Entry 4QZZ (X-ray diffraction, 2.90 A resolution); this record covers chains L and M of the 28 polymer chains in the assembly.

# Chain L
Molecule: Proteasome subunit beta type-6
Source organism: Saccharomyces cerevisiae
Notes: EC 3.4.25.1
UniProt: P23724 (PSB6_YEAST); residues 1-222 here correspond to UniProt positions 20-241 (UniProt number = residue number + 19)
Amino-acid sequence (222 residues; row label = number of the first residue in the row):
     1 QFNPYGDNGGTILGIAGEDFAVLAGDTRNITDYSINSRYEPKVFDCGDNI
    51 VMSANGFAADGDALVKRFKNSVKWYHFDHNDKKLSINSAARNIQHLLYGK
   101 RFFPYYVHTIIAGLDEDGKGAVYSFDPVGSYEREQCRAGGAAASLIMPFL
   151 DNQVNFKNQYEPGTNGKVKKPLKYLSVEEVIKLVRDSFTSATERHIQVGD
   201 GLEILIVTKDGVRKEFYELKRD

# Chain M
Molecule: Proteasome subunit beta type-7
Source organism: Saccharomyces cerevisiae
Notes: EC 3.4.25.1
UniProt: P30657 (PSB7_YEAST); residues -12 to 233 here correspond to UniProt positions 21-266 (UniProt number = residue number + 33)
Amino-acid sequence (246 residues; numbered -12 to 233; the number before each row is that of its first residue; numbers below 1 keep their minus sign (Thr-12 is residue -12)):
   -12 TQIANAGASPMVNTQQPIVTGTSVISMKYDNGVIIAADNLGSYGSLLRFN
    38 GVERLIPVGDNTVVGISGDISDMQHIERLLKDLVTENAYDNPLADAEEAL
    88 EPSYIFEYLATVMYQRRSKMNPLWNAIIVAGVQSNGDQFLRYVNLLGVTY
   138 SSPTLATGFGAHMANPLLRKVVDRESDIPKTTVQVAEEAIVNAMRVLYYR
   188 DARSSRNFSLAIIDKNTGLTFKKNLQVENMKWDFAKDIKGYGTQKI
Disordered / not traced: -12 to 0

# Chain L / chain M interface
Residue-residue contacts - 41 pairs, chain L then chain M:
  Gln1(L) - Thr1(M)  hydrogen bond
  Phe2(L) - Thr1(M)
  Phe2(L) - Arg104(M)
  Phe2(L) - Met107(M)
  Phe2(L) - Pro109(M)  hydrophobic
  Phe2(L) - Trp111(M)  hydrophobic
  Phe2(L) - Leu132(M)  hydrophobic
  Asn3(L) - Leu133(M)
  Pro4(L) - Arg104(M)  hydrogen bond (backbone-side chain)
  Pro4(L) - Met107(M)  hydrophobic
  Pro4(L) - Leu133(M)
  Tyr5(L) - Arg104(M)
  Asn8(L) - Val135(M)
  Asn29(L) - Tyr137(M)
  Ser34(L) - His149(M)  hydrogen bond
  Ile35(L) - Arg156(M)  hydrogen bond (backbone-side chain)
  Asn36(L) - Tyr137(M)
  Asn36(L) - Ser139(M)
  Asn36(L) - Arg156(M)
  Ser37(L) - Ser138(M)  hydrogen bond (side chain-backbone)
  Glu40(L) - Arg128(M)  salt bridge
  Glu40(L) - Tyr137(M)
  Glu40(L) - Ser138(M)  hydrogen bond (side chain-backbone)
  Phe57(L) - Arg104(M)
  Phe57(L) - Leu133(M)
  Phe57(L) - Val135(M)  hydrophobic
  Ala59(L) - Tyr101(M)
  Ala59(L) - Leu133(M)
  Ala59(L) - Gly134(M)
  Ala59(L) - Val135(M)
  Asp60(L) - Tyr101(M)  hydrogen bond
  Asp60(L) - Arg104(M)  salt bridge
  Asp62(L) - Thr136(M)  hydrogen bond
  Ala63(L) - Tyr101(M)
  Lys66(L) - Glu94(M)  salt bridge
  Phe103(L) - Arg104(M)
  Phe103(L) - Ser105(M)
  Tyr105(L) - Tyr101(M)
  Glu218(L) - Arg161(M)  salt bridge
  Arg221(L) - Asp160(M)  salt bridge
  Arg221(L) - Arg161(M)
Also at the interface, not in a pair above, chain L (24 interface residues in all): Tyr39, Lys100
Also at the interface, not in a pair above, chain M (22 interface residues in all): Leu142

# In short
The interface between chain L and chain M involves 24 residues on one side and 22 on the other; the contacts
include 8 hydrogen bonds and 5 salt bridges. Among the polar pairs are Glu40(L)-Arg128(M), Asp60(L)-Arg104(M)
and Lys66(L)-Glu94(M).
Chain L is Proteasome subunit beta type-6 and chain M is Proteasome subunit beta type-7, both from
Saccharomyces cerevisiae; the structure, yCP in complex with Omuralide, was determined by X-ray diffraction
together with 4QUX, 4QUY, 4QV0, 4QV1, 4QV3, 4QV4 and 42 further entries from the same study.
